7Z43 - chains AAA and CCC of the 8 polymer chains in the assembly; structure by X-ray diffraction, 3.12 A resolution.

[Chain AAA]
Molecule: Polymerase acidic protein
From: Influenza B virus
Notes: EC 3.1.-.-
Reference sequence: Q5V8Z9 (Q5V8Z9_9INFB); residue numbers follow UniProt; this construct covers 1-726
Amino-acid sequence (751 residues; numbered -13 to 737; the number before each row is that of its first residue; numbers below 1 keep their minus sign (Gly-13 is residue -13)):
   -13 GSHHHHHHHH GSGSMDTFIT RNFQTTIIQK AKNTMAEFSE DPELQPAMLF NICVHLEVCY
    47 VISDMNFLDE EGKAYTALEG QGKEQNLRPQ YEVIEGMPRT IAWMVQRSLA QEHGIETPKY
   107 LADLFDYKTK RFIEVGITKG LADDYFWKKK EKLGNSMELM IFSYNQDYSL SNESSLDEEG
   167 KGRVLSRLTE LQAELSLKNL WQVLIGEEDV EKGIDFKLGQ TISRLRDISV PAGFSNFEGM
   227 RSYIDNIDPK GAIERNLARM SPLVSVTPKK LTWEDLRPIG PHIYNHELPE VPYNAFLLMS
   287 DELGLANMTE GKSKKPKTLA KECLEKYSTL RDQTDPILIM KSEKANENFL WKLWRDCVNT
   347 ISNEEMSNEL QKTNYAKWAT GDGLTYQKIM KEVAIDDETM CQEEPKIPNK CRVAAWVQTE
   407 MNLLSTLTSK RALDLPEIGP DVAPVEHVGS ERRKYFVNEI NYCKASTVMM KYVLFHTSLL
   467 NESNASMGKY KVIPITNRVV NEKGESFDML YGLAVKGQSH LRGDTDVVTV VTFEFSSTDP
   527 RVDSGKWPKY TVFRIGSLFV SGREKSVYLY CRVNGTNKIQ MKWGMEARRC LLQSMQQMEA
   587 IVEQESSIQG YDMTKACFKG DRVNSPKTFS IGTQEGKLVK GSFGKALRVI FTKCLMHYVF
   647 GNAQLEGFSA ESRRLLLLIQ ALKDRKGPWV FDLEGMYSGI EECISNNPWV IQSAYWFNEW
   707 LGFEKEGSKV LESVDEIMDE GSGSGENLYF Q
Not modelled in the structure: -13 to -1, 64-70, 724-737
Differences from the reference sequence: expression tag (-13 to 0, 727-737)
From the paper describing this entry:
  - mutagenesis - R608A: decreased catalytic activity
  - mutagenesis - K450A: unchanged growth
  - mutagenesis - K450A: unchanged catalytic activity
  - mutagenesis - K416E: decreased growth

[Chain CCC]
Molecule: Polymerase basic protein 2
From: Influenza B virus
Reference sequence: Q5V8X3 (Q5V8X3_9INFB); residues 1-770 here = UniProt positions 1-770
Amino-acid sequence (798 residues; numbered -8 to 789; the number before each row is that of its first residue; numbers below 1 keep their minus sign (Gly-8 is residue -8)):
    -8 GSGSGSGSGM TLAKIELLKQ LLRDNEAKTV LKQTTVDQYN IIRKFNTSRI EKNPSLRMKW
    52 AMCSNFPLAL TKGDMANRIP LEYKGIQLKT NAEDIGTKGQ MCSIAAVTWW NTYGPIGDTE
   112 GFERVYESFF LRKMRLDNAT WGRITFGPVE RVRKRVLLNP LTKEMPPDEA SNVIMEILFP
   172 KEAGIPREST WIHRELIKEK REKLKGTMIT PIVLAYMLER ELVARRRFLP VAGATSAEFI
   232 EMLHCLQGEN WRQIYHPGGN KLTESRSQSM IVACRKIIRR SIVASNPLEL AVEIANKTVI
   292 DTEPLKSCLA AIDGGDVACD IIRAALGLKI RQRQRFGRLE LKRISGRGFK NDEEILIGNG
   352 TIQKIGIWDG EEEFHVRCGE CRGILKKSKM KLEKLLINSA KKEDMRDLII LCMVFSQDTR
   412 MFQGVRGEIN FLNRAGQLLS PMYQLQRYFL NRSNDLFDQW GYEESPKASE LHGINESMNA
   472 SDYTLKGVVV TRNVIDDFSS TETEKVSITK NLSLIKRTGE VIMGANDVSE LESQAQLMIT
   532 YDTPKMWEMG TTKELVQNTY QWVLKNLVTL KAQFLLGKED MFQWDAFEAF ESIIPQKMAG
   592 QYSGFARAVL KQMRDQEVMK TDQFIKLLPF CFSPPKLRSN GEPYQFLKLV LKGGGENFIE
   652 VRKGSPLFSY NPQTEVLTIC GRMMSLKGKI EDEERNRSMG NAVLAGFLVS GKYDPDLGDF
   712 KTIEELEKLK PGEKANILLY QGKPVKVVKR KRYSALSNDI SQGIKRQRMT VESMGWALSG
   772 WSHPQFEKGS GSENLYFQ
Not modelled in the structure: -8 to -1, 486-495, 742-789
Differences from the reference sequence: expression tag (-8 to 0, 771-789)
Ligand contacts: IC5 ([(2R,3S,4R,5R)-5-(2-azanyl-7-methyl-6-oxidanylidene-1H-purin-9-yl)-3,4-bis(oxidanyl)oxolan-2-yl]methyl phosphono hydrogen phosphate): Gln325, Arg326, Phe327, Arg334, Gly339, Lys341, Trp359, Glu363, Phe365, Lys378, Phe406, Gln408, Met433, Tyr434, Ser520

[Interface between chain AAA and chain CCC]
Pairs across the interface (74):
  Trp89(AAA) - Gly175(CCC)
  Trp89(AAA) - Ile176(CCC)
  Trp89(AAA) - Pro177(CCC)
  Met90(AAA) - Lys172(CCC)
  Arg93(AAA) - Glu167(CCC)  salt bridge
  Arg93(AAA) - Pro171(CCC)  hydrogen bond (side chain-backbone)
  Arg93(AAA) - Lys172(CCC)
  Arg93(AAA) - Ala174(CCC)
  Arg93(AAA) - Gly175(CCC)  hydrogen bond (side chain-backbone)
  Arg93(AAA) - Pro177(CCC)
  Ser94(AAA) - Lys172(CCC)
  Gln97(AAA) - Pro171(CCC)
  Gln97(AAA) - Lys172(CCC)
  Pro104(AAA) - Pro177(CCC)
  Ala429(AAA) - Trp132(CCC)  hydrophobic
  Pro430(AAA) - Trp132(CCC)
  Pro430(AAA) - Gly133(CCC)
  Pro430(AAA) - Gln244(CCC)
  Val431(AAA) - Cys236(CCC)
  Val431(AAA) - Trp242(CCC)  hydrophobic
  Val431(AAA) - Gln244(CCC)
  Arg438(AAA) - Phe137(CCC)
  Leu466(AAA) - Lys50(CCC)
  Leu466(AAA) - Trp51(CCC)
  Leu466(AAA) - Cys54(CCC)  hydrophobic
  Asn467(AAA) - Cys54(CCC)
  Ser469(AAA) - Trp51(CCC)
  Asn470(AAA) - Trp51(CCC)  hydrogen bond (side chain-backbone)
  Asn470(AAA) - Cys54(CCC)
  Asn470(AAA) - Ser55(CCC)
  Ala471(AAA) - Cys54(CCC)
  Met473(AAA) - Trp51(CCC)  hydrophobic
  Leu507(AAA) - Trp51(CCC)  hydrophobic
  Asp510(AAA) - Leu47(CCC)
  Asp510(AAA) - Arg48(CCC)  salt bridge
  Lys564(AAA) - Leu47(CCC)
  Lys564(AAA) - Arg48(CCC)
  Lys564(AAA) - Trp51(CCC)
  Lys568(AAA) - Ser46(CCC)  hydrogen bond
  Lys568(AAA) - Leu47(CCC)
  Lys568(AAA) - Lys50(CCC)
  Met571(AAA) - Lys50(CCC)
  Glu572(AAA) - Lys50(CCC)  salt bridge
  Glu589(AAA) - Asn241(CCC)
  Glu589(AAA) - Trp242(CCC)  hydrogen bond
  Gln590(AAA) - Asn241(CCC)
  Gln590(AAA) - Gly672(CCC)
  Gln590(AAA) - Arg673(CCC)
  Ser592(AAA) - Phe137(CCC)
  Ser593(AAA) - Gly138(CCC)
  Ser593(AAA) - Pro139(CCC)
  Ser593(AAA) - Asn241(CCC)
  Ser593(AAA) - Gln548(CCC)  hydrogen bond
  Ile594(AAA) - Gln552(CCC)
  Ile594(AAA) - Lys556(CCC)
  Ile594(AAA) - Met674(CCC)
  Gly596(AAA) - Phe137(CCC)
  Tyr597(AAA) - Phe137(CCC)  hydrophobic
  Arg671(AAA) - Pro663(CCC)
  Arg671(AAA) - Tyr731(CCC)  hydrogen bond
  Lys672(AAA) - Lys654(CCC)
  Gly713(AAA) - Gln664(CCC)  hydrogen bond (backbone-side chain)
  Ser714(AAA) - Gln664(CCC)
  Leu717(AAA) - Gln664(CCC)
  Glu718(AAA) - Lys734(CCC)
  Val720(AAA) - Lys734(CCC)  hydrogen bond (backbone-side chain)
  Asp721(AAA) - Ser689(CCC)
  Asp721(AAA) - Met690(CCC)
  Asp721(AAA) - Tyr731(CCC)  hydrogen bond
  Asp721(AAA) - Lys734(CCC)
  Glu722(AAA) - Lys703(CCC)
  Glu722(AAA) - Lys734(CCC)  salt bridge
  Ile723(AAA) - Asn687(CCC)
  Ile723(AAA) - Lys703(CCC)
Also at the interface, not in a pair above, chain AAA (50 interface residues in all): Glu102, Lys105, Lys256, Val428, Val434, Ile565, Met567, Glu591, Asp598, Lys669, Val716
Also at the interface, not in a pair above, chain CCC (50 interface residues in all): Ala52, Ile135, Glu179, Trp182, Tyr661, Asn662, Met675, Arg686, Arg688, Gly702, Leu730, Gln732

[Overview]
The chain AAA/chain CCC interface involves 50 residues from each chain, with 10 hydrogen bonds and 4 salt
bridges. Polar pairs include Arg93(AAA)-Glu167(CCC), Asp510(AAA)-Arg48(CCC) and Glu572(AAA)-Lys50(CCC).
Ligands of chain CCC: compound IC5. The paper reports that R608A of chain AAA reduces catalytic activity;
K416E of chain AAA reduces growth.
Chain AAA is Polymerase acidic protein and chain CCC is Polymerase basic protein 2, both from Influenza B
virus; the structure, Influenza B polymerase with Pol II pSer5 CTD peptide mimic bound in site 1B and 2B, was
determined by X-ray diffraction, deposited together with 7Z42.
